PDB entry 7XUR | electron microscopy, 3.49 A resolution | chains B and C of the 5 polymer chains in the assembly

Chain B:
Protein: snRNA-activating protein complex subunit 3
Source organism: Homo sapiens
UniProtKB: Q92966 (SNPC3_HUMAN); residue numbers follow UniProt; this construct covers 1-411
Sequence (411 residues; row label = number of the first residue in the row):
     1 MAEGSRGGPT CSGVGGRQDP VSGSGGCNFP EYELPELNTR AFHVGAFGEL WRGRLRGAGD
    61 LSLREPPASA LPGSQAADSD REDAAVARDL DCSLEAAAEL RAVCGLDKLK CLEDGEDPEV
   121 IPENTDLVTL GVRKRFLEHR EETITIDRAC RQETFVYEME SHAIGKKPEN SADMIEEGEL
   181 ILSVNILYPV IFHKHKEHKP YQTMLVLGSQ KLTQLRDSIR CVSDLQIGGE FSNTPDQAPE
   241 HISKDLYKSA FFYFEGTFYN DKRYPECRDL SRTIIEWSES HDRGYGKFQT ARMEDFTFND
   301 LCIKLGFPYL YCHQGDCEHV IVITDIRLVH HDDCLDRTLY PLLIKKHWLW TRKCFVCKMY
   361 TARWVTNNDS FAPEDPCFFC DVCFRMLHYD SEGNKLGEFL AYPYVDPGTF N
Disordered / not traced: 1-27, 67-76, 110-116, 238-241
Metal / ion sites: Zn2+ site 1: Cys221, His313, Cys317, His319; Zn2+ site 2: Cys354, Cys357, Cys380, Cys383
Reported in the primary citation:
  - binding site for the 35-nt DNA strand: Ile144 to Cys150, Arg151 to Glu160, His193 to His198, Trp350
  - contacts within the chain: Ile191-Leu349 (hydrophobic contact), Phe192-Leu349 (hydrophobic contact)
  - mutagenesis - R148A, R151A (4-fold), K194A, W350A (23-fold): decreased binding to the 35-nt DNA strand

Chain C:
Protein: snRNA-activating protein complex subunit 1
Source organism: Homo sapiens
UniProtKB: Q16533 (SNPC1_HUMAN); residues 1-268 here = UniProt positions 1-268
Sequence (282 residues; row label = number of the first residue in the row; numbers below 1 keep their minus sign (His-13 is residue -13)):
   -13 HHHHHHSENL YFQGMGTPPG LQTDCEALLS RFQETDSVRF EDFTELWRNM KFGTIFCGRM
    47 RNLEKNMFTK EALALAWRYF LPPYTFQIRV GALYLLYGLY NTQLCQPKQK IRVALKDWDE
   107 VLKFQQDLVN AQHFDAAYIF RKLRLDRAFH FTAMPKLLSY RMKKKIHRAE VTEEFKDPSD
   167 RVMKLITSDV LEEMLNVHDH YQNMKHVISV DKSKPDKALS LIKDDFFDNI KNIVLEHQQW
   227 HKDRKNPSLK SKTNDGEEKM EGNSQETERC ERAESLAKIK SK
Disordered / not traced: -13 to 3, 148-268
Differences from the reference sequence: expression tag (-13 to 0)

Interface between chain B and chain C:
Pairs across the interface (96):
  Phe29(B) - Leu101(C)
  Phe29(B) - Lys102(C)
  Pro30(B) - Leu101(C)
  Pro30(B) - Lys102(C)  hydrogen bond (backbone-side chain)
  Pro30(B) - Ala139(C)
  Pro30(B) - Met140(C)
  Tyr32(B) - Met140(C)
  Tyr32(B) - Lys142(C)
  Tyr32(B) - Leu144(C)
  Leu34(B) - Tyr146(C)
  Glu36(B) - Leu144(C)
  Leu37(B) - Tyr146(C)  hydrophobic
  Asn38(B) - Tyr146(C)  hydrogen bond
  Thr39(B) - Met140(C)
  Thr39(B) - Leu144(C)
  Phe47(B) - Leu101(C)  hydrophobic
  Phe47(B) - Ala139(C)  hydrophobic
  Leu50(B) - Leu101(C)  hydrophobic
  Trp51(B) - Ala100(C)
  Trp51(B) - Leu101(C)  hydrophobic
  Trp51(B) - Phe137(C)  hydrophobic
  Trp51(B) - Thr138(C)
  Leu55(B) - Phe137(C)  hydrophobic
  Asp60(B) - Arg130(C)
  Ser62(B) - Arg133(C)  hydrogen bond
  Arg64(B) - Arg133(C)  hydrogen bond (backbone-side chain)
  Ala85(B) - Arg127(C)
  Val86(B) - Arg127(C)
  Asp89(B) - Arg127(C)
  Leu90(B) - Val115(C)  hydrophobic
  Leu90(B) - Phe120(C)  hydrophobic
  Leu90(B) - Ala123(C)  hydrophobic
  Cys92(B) - Phe120(C)  hydrophobic
  Leu100(B) - Phe120(C)
  Leu100(B) - Asp121(C)
  Cys104(B) - Phe26(C)
  Cys104(B) - Tyr83(C)
  Cys104(B) - Tyr124(C)  hydrophobic
  Cys104(B) - Ile125(C)  hydrophobic
  Gly105(B) - Tyr83(C)
  Leu106(B) - Asn87(C)
  Lys108(B) - Thr30(C)
  Lys108(B) - Arg34(C)
  Leu109(B) - Phe26(C)  hydrophobic
  Leu109(B) - Phe29(C)  hydrophobic
  Leu109(B) - Trp33(C)  hydrogen bond (backbone-side chain)
  Leu109(B) - Lys37(C)
  Leu109(B) - Tyr83(C)  hydrophobic
  Pro118(B) - Cys43(C)  hydrogen bond (backbone-side chain)
  Glu119(B) - Arg45(C)
  Val120(B) - Cys43(C)
  Ile121(B) - Cys43(C)
  Ile121(B) - Gly44(C)
  Asn124(B) - Lys37(C)
  Asn124(B) - Thr40(C)  hydrogen bond
  Leu127(B) - Lys37(C)
  Leu127(B) - Thr40(C)
  Val128(B) - Asp10(C)
  Thr129(B) - Pro5(C)
  Thr129(B) - Leu7(C)
  Thr129(B) - Asp10(C)  hydrogen bond
  Thr129(B) - Phe54(C)
  Leu130(B) - Thr40(C)
  Arg133(B) - Ile41(C)  hydrogen bond (side chain-backbone)
  Arg133(B) - Gly44(C)
  Arg133(B) - Met46(C)  hydrogen bond
  Arg133(B) - Phe54(C)
  Leu137(B) - Gly44(C)
  Arg140(B) - Arg47(C)
  Glu153(B) - Leu49(C)
  Glu153(B) - Glu50(C)
  Val156(B) - Leu49(C)  hydrophobic
  Tyr157(B) - Leu49(C)  hydrophobic
  Glu160(B) - Leu49(C)
  Ile164(B) - Pro93(C)  hydrophobic
  Leu305(B) - Met140(C)  hydrophobic
  Leu305(B) - Leu144(C)  hydrophobic
  Gly306(B) - Tyr146(C)
  Phe307(B) - Tyr146(C)  hydrophobic
  Pro308(B) - Tyr146(C)
  Val322(B) - Ser145(C)
  Thr324(B) - Leu143(C)
  Thr324(B) - Leu144(C)  hydrogen bond (side chain-backbone)
  Asp325(B) - Thr138(C)
  Asp325(B) - Leu143(C)
  Ile326(B) - Thr138(C)
  Ile326(B) - Ala139(C)  hydrogen bond (backbone-backbone)
  Arg327(B) - Phe137(C)
  Arg327(B) - Thr138(C)
  Leu328(B) - Phe137(C)  hydrogen bond (backbone-backbone)
  His330(B) - Lys96(C)
  His330(B) - Arg133(C)  hydrogen bond (side chain-backbone)
  His330(B) - Phe135(C)  hydrogen bond (side chain-backbone)
  His330(B) - His136(C)
  His331(B) - Arg133(C)  hydrogen bond
  Asp332(B) - Lys96(C)  salt bridge
Interface residues without a listed pair, chain B (71 interface residues in all): Asn28, Glu31, Arg54, Pro66, Asp91, Ala96, Arg101, Val103, Val132, Asp147, Arg148, Ala149, Asn185, Lys199, Ile323
Interface residues without a listed pair, chain C (54 interface residues in all): Phe38, Phe42, Asn48, Gly84, Arg98, Trp104, Asp105, Arg147
The authors on this interface:
  - interface residues, chain B: Asn28(B), Ala77(B), Asp117(B)
  - interface residues, chain C: Ala139(C)

In short:
71 residues of chain B face 54 of chain C across their interface, with 16 hydrogen bonds and 1 salt bridge.
Polar pairs include Asp332(B)-Lys96(C), Pro30(B)-Lys102(C) and Asn38(B)-Tyr146(C). The paper reports a binding
site for the 35-nt DNA strand at Ile144(B), Arg151(B) and His193(B) among others; R148A, R151A and K194A of
chain B, among others, reduce binding to the 35-nt DNA strand.
Here chain B is snRNA-activating protein complex subunit 3 and chain C is snRNA-activating protein complex
subunit 1, both from Homo sapiens. Entry 7XUR (The cryo-EM structure of human mini-SNAPc in complex with hU6-1
PSE) was determined by electron microscopy.
